Entry 7T3L (electron microscopy, 3.60 A resolution); this record covers chains H and M of the 28 polymer chains in the assembly.

[Chain H]
Name: CRISPR type I-F/YPEST-associated protein Csy3
Reference sequence: A0A444M080 (A0A444M080_PSEAI); residues 21-361 here correspond to UniProt positions 2-342 (UniProt number = residue number - 19)
Amino-acid sequence (360 residues; numbered 2 to 361; the number before each row is that of its first residue):
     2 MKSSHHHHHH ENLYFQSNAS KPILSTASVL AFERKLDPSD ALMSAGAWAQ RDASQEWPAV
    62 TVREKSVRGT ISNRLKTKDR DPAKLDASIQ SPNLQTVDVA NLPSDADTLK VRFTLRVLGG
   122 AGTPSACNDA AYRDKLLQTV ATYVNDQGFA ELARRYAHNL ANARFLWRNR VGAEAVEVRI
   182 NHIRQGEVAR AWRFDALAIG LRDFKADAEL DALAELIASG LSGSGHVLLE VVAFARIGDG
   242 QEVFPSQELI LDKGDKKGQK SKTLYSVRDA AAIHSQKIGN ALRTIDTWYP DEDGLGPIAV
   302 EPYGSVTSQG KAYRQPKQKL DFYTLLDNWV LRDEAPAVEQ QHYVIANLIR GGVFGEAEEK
Not modelled in the structure: 2-23, 359-361
Differences from the reference sequence: initiating methionine (2); expression tag (3-20)

[Chain M]
Molecule: 61-nt RNA strand
Sequence (61 nucleotides; each row starts with the number of its first residue):
     1 CUAAGAAAUU CACGGCGGGC UUGAUGUCCG CGUCUACCUG AUUCACUGCC GUAUAGGCAG
    61 C

[Chain H / chain M interface]
Residue-residue contacts (45; chain H residue first):
  Ala-32(H) / C11(M)  base contact
  Phe-33(H) / C11(M)  hydrogen bond to the sugar
  Glu-34(H) / C11(M)  sugar contact
  Glu-34(H) / A12(M)  phosphate contact
  Arg-35(H) / A12(M)  salt bridge to the phosphate
  Arg-35(H) / C13(M)  salt bridge to the phosphate
  Ser-67(H) / U21(M)  phosphate contact
  Val-68(H) / G19(M)  sugar contact
  Val-68(H) / U21(M)  phosphate contact
  Arg-69(H) / G19(M)  hydrogen bond to the sugar
  Arg-69(H) / C20(M)  hydrogen bond to the sugar
  Arg-69(H) / U21(M)  hydrogen bond to the sugar
  Arg-69(H) / U22(M)  base contact
  Gly-70(H) / G19(M)  base contact
  Thr-71(H) / C20(M)  phosphate contact
  Leu-95(H) / U21(M)  sugar contact
  Gln-96(H) / G19(M)  hydrogen bond to the base
  Trp-168(H) / G14(M)  base contact
  Arg-169(H) / C16(M)  phosphate contact
  Arg-169(H) / G17(M)  sugar contact
  Arg-169(H) / G18(M)  salt bridge to the phosphate
  Ser-247(H) / G15(M)  phosphate contact
  Gln-248(H) / G15(M)  hydrogen bond to the sugar
  Gln-248(H) / C16(M)  sugar contact
  Leu-250(H) / G15(M)  base contact
  His-275(H) / G15(M)  salt bridge to the phosphate
  Gln-277(H) / C13(M)  phosphate contact
  Gln-277(H) / G14(M)  sugar contact
  Gln-277(H) / G15(M)  hydrogen bond to the phosphate
  Lys-278(H) / G14(M)  hydrogen bond to the base
  Lys-278(H) / G15(M)  phosphate contact
  Lys-278(H) / C16(M)  salt bridge to the phosphate
  Asn-281(H) / G14(M)  phosphate contact
  Arg-284(H) / C13(M)  sugar contact
  Arg-284(H) / G14(M)  salt bridge to the phosphate
  Glu-302(H) / G14(M)  phosphate contact
  Val-307(H) / G14(M)  base contact
  Thr-308(H) / G14(M)  hydrogen bond to the base
  Ser-309(H) / G14(M)  hydrogen bond to the base
  Arg-351(H) / A12(M)  sugar contact
  Gly-352(H) / A12(M)  sugar contact
  Gly-353(H) / C11(M)  hydrogen bond to the sugar
  Gly-353(H) / A12(M)  sugar contact
  Val-354(H) / C11(M)  base contact
  Val-354(H) / A12(M)  base contact
Interface residues without a listed pair, chain H (32 interface residues in all): Ser-126, Pro-246, Glu-249

[Summary]
32 residues of chain H face 12 of chain M across their interface; the contacts include 11 hydrogen bonds and 6
salt bridges. Among the polar pairs are Gln-96(H)/G19(M), Lys-278(H)/G14(M) and Thr-308(H)/G14(M).
Chain H is CRISPR type I-F/YPEST-associated protein Csy3 and chain M is a 61-nt RNA strand; the structure,
Cryo-EM structure of Csy-AcrIF24-DNA dimer, was determined by electron microscopy (same publication as 7T3J,
7T3K, 7TAW and 7TAX).
